Entry 8GH2 (electron microscopy, 3.66 A resolution); this record covers chains A and C of the 6 polymer chains in the assembly.

[Chain A (and C)]
Name: malate dehydrogenase
From: Trypanosoma cruzi strain CL Brener
Notes: chain C of this document is another copy of the same molecule, construct and numbering; everything in this record applies to it too
UniProtKB: Q4DRD8 (Q4DRD8_TRYCC); residues 1-323 here = UniProt positions 1-323
Amino-acid sequence (323 residues; each row starts with the number of its first residue):
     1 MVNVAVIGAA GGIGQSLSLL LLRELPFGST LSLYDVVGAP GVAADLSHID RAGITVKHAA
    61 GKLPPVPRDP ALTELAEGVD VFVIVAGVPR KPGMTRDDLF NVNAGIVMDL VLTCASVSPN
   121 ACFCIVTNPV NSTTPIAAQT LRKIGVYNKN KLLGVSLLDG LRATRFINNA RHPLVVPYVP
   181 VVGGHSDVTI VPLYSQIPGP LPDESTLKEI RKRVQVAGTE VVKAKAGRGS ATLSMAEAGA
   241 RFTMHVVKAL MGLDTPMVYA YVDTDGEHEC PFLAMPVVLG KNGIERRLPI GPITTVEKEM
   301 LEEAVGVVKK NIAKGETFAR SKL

[Chain A / chain C interface]
Pairs across the interface (9):
  Pro173(A) - Thr255(C)
  Leu174(A) - Leu288(C)  hydrophobic
  Pro200(A) - Arg286(C)
  Thr255(A) - Pro173(C)
  Thr255(A) - Val175(C)
  Val278(A) - Pro173(C)
  Arg286(A) - Leu174(C)
  Arg286(A) - Pro200(C)
  Leu288(A) - Leu174(C)  hydrophobic
Other interface residues (no listed pair), chain A (10 interface residues in all): Val175, Tyr178, Pro198
Other interface residues (no listed pair), chain C (13 interface residues in all): His172, Tyr178, Pro198, Met257, Val278, Pro289

[Overview]
10 residues of chain A and 13 residues of chain C are in contact.
Both chains are malate dehydrogenase (Trypanosoma cruzi strain CL Brener). Entry 8GH2 (Structure of
Trypanosoma (MDH)4-(Pex5)2, close conformation) was determined by electron microscopy (same publication as
8GGD, 8GGH, 8GH3 and 8GI0).
